6UCB - chains A and F of the 8 polymer chains in the assembly; structure by electron microscopy, 3.28 A resolution.

[Chain A]
Protein: Glutamate receptor 2
Organism: Rattus norvegicus
UniProt: P19491 (GRIA2_RAT); residues -20 to 847 here correspond to UniProt positions 1-868 (UniProt number = residue number + 21)
Amino-acid sequence (889 residues; row label = number of the first residue in the row; numbers below 1 keep their minus sign (Met-20 is residue -20)):
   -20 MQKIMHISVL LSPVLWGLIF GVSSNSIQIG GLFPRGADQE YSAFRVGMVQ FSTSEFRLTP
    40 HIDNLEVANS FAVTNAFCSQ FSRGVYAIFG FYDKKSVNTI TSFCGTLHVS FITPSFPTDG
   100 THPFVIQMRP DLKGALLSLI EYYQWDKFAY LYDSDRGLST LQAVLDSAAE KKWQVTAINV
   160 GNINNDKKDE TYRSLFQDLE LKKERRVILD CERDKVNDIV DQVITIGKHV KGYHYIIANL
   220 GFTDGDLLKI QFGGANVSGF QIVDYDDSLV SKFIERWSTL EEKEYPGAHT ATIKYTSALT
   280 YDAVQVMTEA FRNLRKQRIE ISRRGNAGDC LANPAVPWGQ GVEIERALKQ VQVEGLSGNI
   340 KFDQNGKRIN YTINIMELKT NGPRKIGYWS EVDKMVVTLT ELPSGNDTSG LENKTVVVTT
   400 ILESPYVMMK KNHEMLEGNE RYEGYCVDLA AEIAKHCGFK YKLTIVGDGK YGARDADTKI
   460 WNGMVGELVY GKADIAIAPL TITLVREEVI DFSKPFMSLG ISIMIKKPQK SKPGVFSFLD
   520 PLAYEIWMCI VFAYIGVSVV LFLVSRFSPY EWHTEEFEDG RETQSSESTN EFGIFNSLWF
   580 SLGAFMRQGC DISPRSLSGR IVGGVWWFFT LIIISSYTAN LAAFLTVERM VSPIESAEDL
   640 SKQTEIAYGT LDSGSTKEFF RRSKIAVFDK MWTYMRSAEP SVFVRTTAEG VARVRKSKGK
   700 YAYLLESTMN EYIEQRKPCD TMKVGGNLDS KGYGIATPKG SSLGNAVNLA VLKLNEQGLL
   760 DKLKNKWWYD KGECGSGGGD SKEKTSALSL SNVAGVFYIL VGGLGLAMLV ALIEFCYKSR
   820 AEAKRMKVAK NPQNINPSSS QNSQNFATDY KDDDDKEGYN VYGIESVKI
Unresolved in the structure: -20 to 393, 549-594, 777-783, 825-868
Disulfides: Cys718-Cys773
Construct notes: conflict Arg586 (Gln607 in P19491); expression tag (848-868)
Ligand contacts:
  - palmitoleic acid (PAM), molecule 1: Gly513, Val514, Phe515
  - palmitoleic acid (PAM), molecule 2: Phe515, Ile798, Gly801, Gly802, Leu805
  - palmitoleic acid (PAM), molecule 3: Tyr523, Trp526, Met527, Val530, Ile798
  - ZK1 ({[7-morpholin-4-yl-2,3-dioxo-6-(trifluoromethyl)-3,4-dihydroquinoxalin-1(2H)-yl]methyl}phosphonic acid): Glu402, Tyr405, Tyr450, Pro478, Leu479, Thr480, Arg485, Gly653, Ser654, Thr655, Thr686, Glu705, Met708, Tyr732
UniProt features mapped onto this chain:
  - region: Ala846, Thr847 (Required for interaction with IQSEC1)
  - binding site (L-glutamate): Pro478, Thr480, Arg485, Ser654, Thr655, Glu705
  - site: Arg453 (Interaction with the cone snail toxin Con-ikot-ikot), Ile633 (Crucial to convey clamshell closure to channel opening), Arg660 (Interaction with the cone snail toxin Con-ikot-ikot), Lys752 (Interaction with the cone snail toxin Con-ikot-ikot)
  - modified residue (Phosphoserine): Ser662, Ser696, Ser839, Ser842
  - lipidation (S-palmitoyl cysteine): Cys589, Cys815
  - glycosylation (N-linked (GlcNAc...) asparagine): Asn235, Asn349, Asn385, Asn392
Reported in the primary citation:
  - binding site for 1-Oleoyl-R-glycerol: Tyr523, Met527, Val530, Phe607
  - binding site for cholesterol: Tyr797
  - specificity-determining residues: Glu524, Met527, Cys528, Leu789, Ala793 (by similarity / conservation)

[Chain F]
Protein: Protein cornichon homolog 3
Organism: Mus musculus
UniProt: Q6ZWS4 (CNIH3_MOUSE); numbering as in UniProt (aligned over 1-160)
Amino-acid sequence (174 residues; each row starts with the number of its first residue):
     1 MAFTFAAFCY MLSLVLCAAL IFFAIWHIIA FDELRTDFKS PIDQCNPVHA RERLRNIERI
    61 CFLLRKLVLP EYSIHSLFCI MFLCAQEWLT LGLNVPLLFY HFWRYFHCPA DSSELAYDPP
   121 VVMNADTLSY CQKEAWCKLA FYLLSFFYYL YCMIYTLVSS GGRGGTETSQ VAPA
Unresolved in the structure: 1, 39-47, 109-123, 160-174
Construct notes: linker (161-165); expression tag (166-174)
Ligand contacts: palmitoleic acid (PAM): Leu83, Cys84, Gln86
Reported in the primary citation:
  - binding site for cholesterol: Met153, Leu157

[Interface between chain A and chain F]
Residue-residue contacts - 20 pairs, chain A then chain F:
  Glu524(A) - Phe3(F)
  Glu524(A) - Thr4(F)
  Glu524(A) - Phe5(F)  hydrogen bond (side chain-backbone)
  Met527(A) - Phe5(F)  hydrophobic
  Met527(A) - Cys84(F)  hydrophobic
  Cys528(A) - Phe3(F)  hydrophobic
  Cys528(A) - Phe5(F)  hydrophobic
  Cys528(A) - Phe8(F)
  Phe531(A) - Phe5(F)  hydrophobic
  Phe531(A) - Met81(F)  hydrophobic
  Phe531(A) - Cys84(F)  hydrophobic
  Ala532(A) - Phe8(F)  hydrophobic
  Ile534(A) - Leu77(F)  hydrophobic
  Val538(A) - Ile74(F)  hydrophobic
  Val538(A) - Leu77(F)  hydrophobic
  Phe541(A) - Leu69(F)  hydrophobic
  Leu542(A) - Pro70(F)  hydrophobic
  Arg545(A) - Arg65(F)
  Arg545(A) - Lys66(F)  hydrogen bond (side chain-backbone)
  Phe546(A) - Phe23(F)  hydrophobic
Also at the interface, not in a pair above, chain A (14 interface residues in all): Gly535, Val539, Pro548
Also at the interface, not in a pair above, chain F (17 interface residues in all): Leu12, Leu16, Ser73, Ile80
From the paper, about this interface:
  - interface residues, chain A: Glu524(A), Met527(A)

[Overview]
The interface between chain A and chain F involves 14 residues on one side and 17 on the other; the contacts
include 2 hydrogen bonds. Polar pairs include Glu524(A)-Phe5(F) and Arg545(A)-Lys66(F). The paper reports a
binding site for 1-Oleoyl-R-glycerol at Tyr523(A), Met527(A) and Val530(A) among others; a binding site for
cholesterol at Tyr797(A) and Met153(F) among others.
Here chain A is Glutamate receptor 2 (Rattus norvegicus) and chain F is Protein cornichon homolog 3 (Mus
musculus). Entry 6UCB (GluA2 in complex with its auxiliary subunit CNIH3 - with antagonist ZK200775, LBD, TMD,
CNIH3, and ...) was determined by electron microscopy (same publication as 6PEQ, 6U5S, 6U6I, 6UD4 and 6UD8).
